4C01 - chains C and E of the 6 polymer chains in the assembly; structure by X-ray diffraction, 2.30 A resolution.

== Chain C (and E) ==
Name: Cest-2923
From: Lactobacillus plantarum
Notes: EC 3.1.1.1; chain E of this document is another copy of the same molecule, construct and numbering; everything in this record applies to it too
Reference sequence: F9US10 (F9US10_LACPL); numbering as in UniProt (aligned over 1-276)
Amino-acid sequence (282 residues; numbered 1 to 282; the number before each row is that of its first residue):
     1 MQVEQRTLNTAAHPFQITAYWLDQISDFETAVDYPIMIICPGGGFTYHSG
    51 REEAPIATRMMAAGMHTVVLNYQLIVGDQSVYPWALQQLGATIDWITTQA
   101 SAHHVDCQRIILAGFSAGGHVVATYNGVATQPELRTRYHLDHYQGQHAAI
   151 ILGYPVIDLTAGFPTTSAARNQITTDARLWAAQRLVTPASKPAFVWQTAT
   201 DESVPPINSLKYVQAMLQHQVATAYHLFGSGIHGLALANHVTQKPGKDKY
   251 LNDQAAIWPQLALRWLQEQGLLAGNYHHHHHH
Not modelled in the structure: 277-282
Construct notes: expression tag (277-282)
Ligand contacts:
  - acetonitrile (CCN): T200, D201, E202, S203, I232, H233
  - phenyl acetate (QY9), molecule 1: Q5, Q16, H48, E53, N71
  - phenyl acetate (QY9), molecule 2: R6, W95, T98, Q99
What the authors report for this chain:
  - binding site for acetate ion: S116
  - catalytic residues: G43, G44, A117 (proposed by the authors, not directly observed)

== How chain C and chain E interact ==
Residue-residue contacts - 4 pairs, chain C then chain E:
  S26(C) - T98(E)
  S26(C) - S101(E)
  T98(C) - S26(E)
  H104(C) - H104(E)
Also at the interface, not in a pair above, chain C (5 interface residues in all): F28, S101
Also at the interface, not in a pair above, chain E (5 interface residues in all): F28

== Overview ==
Chain C and chain E each contribute 5 residues to their interface. Ligands of chain C: phenyl acetate and
acetonitrile. The paper reports catalytic residues G43(C), G44(C) and A117(C); a binding site for acetate ion
at S116(C).
Chain C and chain E are both Cest-2923 (Lactobacillus plantarum); the structure, Complete crystal structure of
carboxylesterase Cest-2923 (lp_2923) from Lactobacillus plantarum WCFS1, was determined by X-ray diffraction
(same publication as 4BZW and 4BZZ).
